Entry 9N69 (electron microscopy, 3.13 A resolution); this record covers chains C and E of the 8 polymer chains in the assembly.

# Chain C
Name: AAA family ATPase
Organism: Escherichia coli
Notes: engineered mutation(s): N-terminal MWSHPQFEK, del native fMet
UniProt: A0AAD2V6K7 (A0AAD2V6K7_ECOLX); residues 2-544 here = UniProt positions 2-544
Sequence (552 residues; numbered -7 to 544; the number before each row is that of its first residue; numbers below 1 keep their minus sign (Met-7 is residue -7)):
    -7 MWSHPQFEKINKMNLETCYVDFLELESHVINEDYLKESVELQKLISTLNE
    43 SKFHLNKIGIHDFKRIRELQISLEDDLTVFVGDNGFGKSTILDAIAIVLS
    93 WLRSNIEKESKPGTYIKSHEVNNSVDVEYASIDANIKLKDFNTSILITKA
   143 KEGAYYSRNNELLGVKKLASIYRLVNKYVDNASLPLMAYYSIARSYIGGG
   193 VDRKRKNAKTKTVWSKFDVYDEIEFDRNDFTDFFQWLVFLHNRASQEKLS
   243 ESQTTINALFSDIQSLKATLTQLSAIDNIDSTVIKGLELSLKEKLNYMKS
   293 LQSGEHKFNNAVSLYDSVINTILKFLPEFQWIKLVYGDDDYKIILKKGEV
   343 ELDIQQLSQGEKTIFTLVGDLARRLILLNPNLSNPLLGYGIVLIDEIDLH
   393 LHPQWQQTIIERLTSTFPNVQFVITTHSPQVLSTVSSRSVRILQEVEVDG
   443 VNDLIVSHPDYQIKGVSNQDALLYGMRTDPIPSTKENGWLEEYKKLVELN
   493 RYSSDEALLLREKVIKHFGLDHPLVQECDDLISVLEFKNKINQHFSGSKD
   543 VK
Disordered / not traced: 193-199, 268-271, 452-544
Construct notes: expression tag (-7 to 1); conflict Gly156 (Glu in A0AAD2V6K7)
Ligand contacts:
  - ATP (adenosine-5'-triphosphate), molecule 1: Lys56, Arg57, Asp75, Asn76, Gly77, Phe78, Gly79, Lys80, Ser81, Thr82, His111, Val113, Asn114, Asn115, Asp387
  - ATP, molecule 2: Lys339, Val342, Leu344, Gln348, Ser350, Glu353
From the paper describing this entry:
  - binding site for Retron IA msDNA: Lys100, Lys103, Lys109, Asn151, Asn152
  - mutagenesis - R195E/K196E/R197E/K198E/K201E/K203E: decreased growth
  - catalytic residues: Asp387 (proposed by the authors, not directly observed)

# Chain E
Name: RNA-directed DNA polymerase
Organism: Escherichia coli
Notes: EC 2.7.7.49
UniProt: A0AAD2V6H6 (A0AAD2V6H6_ECOLX); residue numbers follow UniProt; this construct covers 1-311
Sequence (311 residues; each row starts with the number of its first residue):
     1 MQLTSKIISKFNYNRLAFQLLLNEAPKKYKVYYIPKRGAGFRVIAQPTKE
    51 LKNVQRFIVSLLQPKLPVHHKAMAYEYKKSIKDNALLHKDNNYILKMDFQ
   101 NFFNKIKPDIFFSKLENTGLKLDSFDENTLRNLLFWRPGKKRSTTLILSV
   151 GAPSSPFISNFVMYDFDKSLDDWCRNNGITYSRYADDITFSTNIKDILCR
   201 VPKVVKKMLSLHVPGLSINESKTIFTSMAHNRHVTGVTLTPQGNLSIGRD
   251 RKRMLFAKIHKYSLGLLSSEEINKTKGMIAFANYLEGDFLLRLQKKYGCE
   301 LITKFLMEGNK
Disordered / not traced: 1, 310-311
From the paper describing this entry:
  - mutagenesis - S217R/N219R/E220R: decreased growth

# Chain C / chain E interface
Pairs across the interface (20; chain C residue first):
  Met-7(C) - Ala39(E)
  Trp-6(C) - Gly40(E)
  Trp-6(C) - Phe41(E)  hydrophobic
  His-4(C) - Pro35(E)
  His-4(C) - Lys36(E)  hydrogen bond (side chain-backbone)
  His-4(C) - Gly38(E)  hydrogen bond (side chain-backbone)
  His-4(C) - Ala39(E)
  His-4(C) - Gly40(E)  hydrogen bond (side chain-backbone)
  Glu8(C) - Gly38(E)
  Glu8(C) - Ala39(E)  hydrogen bond (side chain-backbone)
  Val12(C) - Gly38(E)
  Asp125(C) - Glu220(E)
  Leu138(C) - Asn219(E)
  Tyr148(C) - Pro214(E)
  Ser149(C) - Lys105(E)
  Arg150(C) - Gln100(E)
  Arg150(C) - Ser217(E)
  Asn151(C) - Gln100(E)  hydrogen bond (backbone-side chain)
  Glu153(C) - Gln100(E)  hydrogen bond
  Leu155(C) - Lys36(E)
Interface residues without a listed pair, chain C (17 interface residues in all): Phe-1, His53, Tyr121, Lys159
Interface residues without a listed pair, chain E (18 interface residues in all): Arg37, Asn101, Lys206, Gly215, Ile218, Ser221
From the paper, about this interface:
  - interface residues, chain E: Ser217(E), Asn219(E), Glu220(E)

# Overview
17 residues of chain C and 18 residues of chain E are in contact, with 6 hydrogen bonds. Polar contacts
include His-4(C)-Lys36(E), His-4(C)-Gly38(E) and His-4(C)-Gly40(E). Chain C binds ATP. From the paper: the
catalytic residue Asp387(C); R195E/K196E/R197E/K198E/K201E/K203E of chain C reduce growth.
Chain C is AAA family ATPase and chain E is RNA-directed DNA polymerase, both from Escherichia coli; the
structure, Structure of the retron IA complex with HNH nuclease in the "down" orientation, was determined by
electron microscopy (same publication as 9N6B and 9N6C).
